PDB entry 4Y7J | X-ray diffraction, 4.10 A resolution (low resolution: residue-level contacts below are approximate; hydrogen-bond / salt-bridge calls are withheld) | chains C and D of the 5 polymer chains in the assembly

== Chain C (and D) ==
Name: Large conductance mechanosensitive channel protein, Riboflavin synthase
Organism: Methanosarcina acetivorans C2A
Notes: chain D of this document is another copy of the same molecule, construct and numbering; everything in this record applies to it too
UniProtKB: chimeric construct of Q8TNK0, Q58584: residues 1-101 from Q8TNK0 (Q8TNK0_METAC) positions 1-101 (same numbers); residues 102-257 from Q58584 positions 1-156 (UniProt number = residue number - 101)
Chain sequence (277 residues; numbered -19 to 257; the number before each row is that of its first residue; numbers below 1 keep their minus sign (Met-19 is residue -19)):
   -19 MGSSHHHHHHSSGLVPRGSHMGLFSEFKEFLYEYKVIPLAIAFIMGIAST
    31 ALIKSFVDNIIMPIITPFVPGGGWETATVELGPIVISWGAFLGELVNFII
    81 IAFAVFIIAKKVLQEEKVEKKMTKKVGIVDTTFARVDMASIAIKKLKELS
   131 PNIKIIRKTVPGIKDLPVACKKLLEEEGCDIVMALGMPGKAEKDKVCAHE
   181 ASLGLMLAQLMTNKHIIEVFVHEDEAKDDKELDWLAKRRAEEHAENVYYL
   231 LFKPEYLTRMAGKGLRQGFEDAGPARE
Disordered / not traced: -19 to 3, 50-61, 250-257 (chain D: -19 to 3, 50-54, 244-257)
Construct notes: expression tag (-19 to 0)
Reported in the primary citation:
  - binding site for nonyl beta-D-glucopyranoside: Phe23
  - contacts within the chain: Phe23-Gly26, Ile24-Gly26
  - mutagenesis - F23H, G26H: decreased growth
  - mutagenesis - G51DEL/G52DEL/G53DEL/W54DEL/E55DEL/T56DEL: abolished growth in response to osmotic downshock
  - mutagenesis - G51A/G52A/G53A/W54A/E55A/T56A: increased growth in response to osmotic downshock

== Chain C / chain D interface ==
Contacting residue pairs - 62 pairs, chain C then chain D:
  Met25(C) with Phe10(D); Val16(D)
  Ser29(C) with Ala20(D)
  Ile33(C) with Ile21(D)
  Phe71(C) with Asn39(D); Ile40(D); Pro43(D)
  Leu75(C) with Asn39(D); Ile40(D)
  Phe78(C) with Ala31(D); Leu32(D); Ser35(D)
  Ala82(C) with Leu32(D)
  Val85(C) with Ala28(D)
  Phe86(C) with Met25(D)
  Ala89(C) with Met25(D)
  Val92(C) with Ile17(D); Ile21(D)
  Glu155(C) with Glu13(D)
  His179(C) with Glu180(D)
  Ser182(C) with Glu180(D)
  Leu183(C) with Glu180(D)
  Met186(C) with Glu180(D); Ala181(D)
  Gln189(C) with Asp145(D); Val148(D)
  Leu190(C) with Lys151(D); Gly184(D); Ala188(D); Met191(D)
  Asn193(C) with Val148(D); Lys151(D); Lys152(D); Glu155(D)
  Lys194(C) with Val148(D)
  His195(C) with Val140(D); Asp145(D); Ala149(D)
  Ile196(C) with Asp145(D)
  Glu198(C) with Lys144(D)
  Asn226(C) with Pro141(D)
  Leu230(C) with Thr139(D); Pro141(D)
  Leu237(C) with Thr112(D)
  Thr238(C) with Thr139(D)
  Met240(C) with Thr112(D)
  Ala241(C) with Thr111(D); Thr112(D); Asp117(D)
  Gly242(C) with Thr111(D); Ala114(D); Arg115(D); Val116(D); Asp117(D)
  Gly244(C) with Thr112(D); Phe113(D); Ala114(D)
  Leu245(C) with Thr112(D)
  Arg246(C) with Phe113(D); Ala114(D); Arg115(D); Glu203(D)
Interface residues without a listed pair, chain C (41 interface residues in all): Leu72, Glu74, Ile79, Ala178, Thr192, Ile197, Lys243, Gln247
Interface residues without a listed pair, chain D (46 interface residues in all): Ile24, Phe36, Asp38, Arg137, Met167, Pro168, Val176, His179, Leu187

== Overview ==
41 residues of chain C and 46 residues of chain D are in contact. The paper reports a binding site for nonyl
beta-D-glucopyranoside at Phe23(C); F23H and G26H of chain C reduce growth; 4 substitutions were tested in
all.
Chain C and chain D are both Large conductance mechanosensitive channel protein, Riboflavin synthase
(Methanosarcina acetivorans C2A); the structure, Structure of an archaeal mechanosensitive channel in expanded
state, was determined by X-ray diffraction, deposited together with 4Y7K.
